PDB entry 3GSN | X-ray diffraction, 2.80 A resolution | chains H and P of the 5 polymer chains in the assembly

[Chain H]
Molecule: HLA class I histocompatibility antigen, A-2 alpha chain
Source organism: Homo sapiens
Reference sequence: P01892 (1A02_HUMAN); residues 1-274 here correspond to UniProt positions 25-298 (UniProt number = residue number + 24)
Amino-acid sequence (274 residues; row label = number of the first residue in the row):
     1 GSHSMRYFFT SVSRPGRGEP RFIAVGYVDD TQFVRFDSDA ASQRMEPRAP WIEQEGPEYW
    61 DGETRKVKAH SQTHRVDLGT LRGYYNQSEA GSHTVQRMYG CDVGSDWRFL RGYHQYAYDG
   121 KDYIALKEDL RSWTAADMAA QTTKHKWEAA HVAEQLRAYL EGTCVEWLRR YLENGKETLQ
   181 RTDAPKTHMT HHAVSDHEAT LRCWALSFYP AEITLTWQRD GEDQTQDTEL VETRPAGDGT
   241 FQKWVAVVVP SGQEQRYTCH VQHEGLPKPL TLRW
Construct notes: engineered mutation V245 (Ala269 in P01892)
Disulfide bonds: C101-C164, C203-C259

[Chain P]
Molecule: HCMV pp65 fragment 495-503 (NLVPMVATV)
Amino-acid sequence (9 residues; each row starts with the number of its first residue):
     1 NLVPMVATV

[How chain H and chain P interact]
Contacting residue pairs (37):
  Y7(H) - N1(P)  hydrogen bond (side chain-backbone)
  Y7(H) - L2(P)  hydrophobic
  M45(H) - L2(P)  hydrophobic
  Y59(H) - N1(P)
  E63(H) - N1(P)
  E63(H) - L2(P)  hydrogen bond (side chain-backbone)
  K66(H) - N1(P)  hydrogen bond
  K66(H) - L2(P)  hydrogen bond (side chain-backbone)
  K66(H) - V3(P)
  V67(H) - L2(P)  hydrophobic
  H70(H) - V3(P)
  H70(H) - V6(P)
  T73(H) - V6(P)  hydrogen bond (side chain-backbone)
  T73(H) - A7(P)
  T73(H) - T8(P)
  V76(H) - T8(P)
  D77(H) - T8(P)
  D77(H) - V9(P)  hydrogen bond (side chain-backbone)
  T80(H) - V9(P)
  L81(H) - V9(P)  hydrophobic
  Y84(H) - V9(P)  hydrogen bond (side chain-backbone)
  R97(H) - V6(P)
  Y99(H) - L2(P)
  Y99(H) - V3(P)  hydrogen bond (side chain-backbone)
  Y116(H) - V9(P)
  T143(H) - V9(P)  hydrogen bond (side chain-backbone)
  K146(H) - T8(P)  hydrogen bond (side chain-backbone)
  K146(H) - V9(P)  hydrogen bond (side chain-backbone)
  W147(H) - A7(P)
  W147(H) - T8(P)  hydrogen bond (side chain-backbone)
  W147(H) - V9(P)  hydrophobic
  Y159(H) - N1(P)  hydrogen bond (side chain-backbone)
  Y159(H) - L2(P)
  Y159(H) - V3(P)
  T163(H) - N1(P)
  W167(H) - N1(P)
  Y171(H) - N1(P)  hydrogen bond (side chain-backbone)
Other interface residues (no listed pair), chain H (28 interface residues in all): M5, F9, Y123, V152, L156
Other interface residues (no listed pair), chain P (8 interface residues in all): P4

[Summary]
Chain H and chain P form an interface of 28 and 8 residues respectively; the contacts include 14 hydrogen
bonds. Polar contacts include Y7(H)-N1(P), E63(H)-L2(P) and K66(H)-N1(P).
Chain H is HLA class I histocompatibility antigen, A-2 alpha chain (Homo sapiens) and chain P is HCMV pp65
fragment 495-503 (NLVPMVATV); the structure, Crystal structure of the public RA14 TCR in complex with the HCMV
dominant NLV/HLA-A2 epitope, was determined by X-ray diffraction together with 3GSO, 3GSQ, 3GSR, 3GSU, 3GSV,
3GSW and 3GSX from the same study.
